8XOG - chains A and B of the 5 polymer chains in the assembly; structure by electron microscopy, 2.90 A resolution.

== Chain A ==
Molecule: Guanine nucleotide-binding protein G(q) subunit alpha-q
Organism: Homo sapiens
Chain sequence (361 residues; each row starts with the number of its first residue; note: 26 numbers in that range are skipped by the numbering (no residue carries them; nothing is unmodelled there)):
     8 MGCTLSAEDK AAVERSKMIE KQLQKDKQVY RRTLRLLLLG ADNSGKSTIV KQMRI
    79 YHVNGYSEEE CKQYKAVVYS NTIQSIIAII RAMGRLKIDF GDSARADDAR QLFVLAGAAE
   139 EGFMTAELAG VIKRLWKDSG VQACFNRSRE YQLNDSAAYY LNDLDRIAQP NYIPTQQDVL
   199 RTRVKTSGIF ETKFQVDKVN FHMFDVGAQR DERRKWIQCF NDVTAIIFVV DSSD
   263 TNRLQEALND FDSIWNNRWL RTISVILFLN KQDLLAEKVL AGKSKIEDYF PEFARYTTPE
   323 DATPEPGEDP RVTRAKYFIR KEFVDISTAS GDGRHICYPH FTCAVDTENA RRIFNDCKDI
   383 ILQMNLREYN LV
Disordered / not traced: 8-14, 79-203, 263

== Chain B ==
Molecule: Guanine nucleotide-binding protein G(I)/G(S)/G(T) subunit beta-1
Organism: Homo sapiens
UniProt: P62873 (GBB1_HUMAN); residue numbers follow UniProt; this construct covers 2-340
Chain sequence (351 residues; numbered -10 to 340; the number before each row is that of its first residue; numbers below 1 keep their minus sign (Met-10 is residue -10)):
   -10 MHHHHHHGSL LQSELDQLRQ EAEQLKNQIR DARKACADAT LSQITNNIDP VGRIQMRTRR
    50 TLRGHLAKIY AMHWGTDSRL LVSASQDGKL IIWDSYTTNK VHAIPLRSSW VMTCAYAPSG
   110 NYVACGGLDN ICSIYNLKTR EGNVRVSREL AGHTGYLSCC RFLDDNQIVT SSGDTTCALW
   170 DIETGQQTTT FTGHTGDVMS LSLAPDTRLF VSGACDASAK LWDVREGMCR QTFTGHESDI
   230 NAICFFPNGN AFATGSDDAT CRLFDLRADQ ELMTYSHDNI ICGITSVSFS KSGRLLLAGY
   290 DDFNCNVWDA LKADRAGVLA GHDNRVSCLG VTDDGMAVAT GSWDSFLKIW N
Disordered / not traced: -10 to 2
Construct notes: initiating methionine (-10); expression tag (-9 to 1)
UniProt features mapped onto this chain:
  - modified residue: Ser2 (N-acetylserine), His266 (Phosphohistidine)
  - natural variant: Leu30 (L30F: In MRD42; uncertain significance), Arg52 (R52G: In MRD42), Gly64 (G64V: In MRD42), Asp76 (D76E: In MRD42; D76G: In MRD42), Gly77 (G77S: In MRD42), Lys78 (K78R: In MRD42), Ile80 (I80N: In MRD42; I80T: In MRD42), His91 (H91R: In MRD42; uncertain significance), Ala92 (A92T: In MRD42), Pro94 (P94S: In MRD42), Leu95 (L95P: In MRD42), Arg96 (R96L: In MRD42), 5 further natural variant entries in UniProt

== How chain A and chain B interact ==
Contacting residue pairs (59; chain A residue first):
  Val20(A) - Asn88(B)
  Ser23(A) - Asn88(B)
  Ser23(A) - Lys89(B)  hydrogen bond (side chain-backbone)
  Ile26(A) - Lys89(B)
  Ile26(A) - Val90(B)
  Ile26(A) - Ala92(B)  hydrophobic
  Glu27(A) - Lys89(B)  salt bridge
  Leu30(A) - Gly53(B)
  Leu30(A) - Leu55(B)
  Leu30(A) - Ile80(B)  hydrophobic
  Leu30(A) - Lys89(B)
  Asp33(A) - Lys78(B)  salt bridge
  Lys34(A) - Leu55(B)
  Tyr37(A) - Leu55(B)  hydrophobic
  Tyr37(A) - Ala56(B)
  Tyr37(A) - Asp76(B)
  Thr204(A) - Asn119(B)
  Thr204(A) - Gly141(B)
  Thr204(A) - His142(B)  hydrogen bond (side chain-backbone)
  Thr204(A) - Thr143(B)
  Ser205(A) - Asp118(B)
  Ser205(A) - Asn119(B)
  Gly206(A) - Leu117(B)
  Gly206(A) - Asp118(B)  hydrogen bond (backbone-backbone)
  Gly206(A) - Asn119(B)
  Ile207(A) - Ser97(B)
  Ile207(A) - Leu117(B)  hydrogen bond (backbone-backbone)
  Phe222(A) - Trp99(B)
  Ala226(A) - Asn119(B)  hydrogen bond (backbone-side chain)
  Ala226(A) - Thr143(B)
  Gln227(A) - Leu117(B)
  Gln227(A) - Asn119(B)  hydrogen bond
  Gln227(A) - Thr143(B)
  Gln227(A) - Gly144(B)
  Gln227(A) - Tyr145(B)  hydrogen bond (side chain-backbone)
  Arg228(A) - Gly162(B)
  Arg228(A) - Asp186(B)  salt bridge
  Arg232(A) - Cys204(B)
  Arg232(A) - Asp228(B)  salt bridge
  Lys233(A) - Tyr145(B)
  Lys233(A) - Met188(B)
  Lys233(A) - Cys204(B)
  Lys233(A) - Asp228(B)  salt bridge
  Lys233(A) - Asn230(B)  hydrogen bond
  Lys233(A) - Asp246(B)  salt bridge
  Trp234(A) - Leu117(B)  hydrophobic
  Gln236(A) - Arg314(B)  hydrogen bond
  Gln236(A) - Trp332(B)
  Cys237(A) - Lys57(B)  hydrogen bond (backbone-side chain)
  Cys237(A) - Gln75(B)  hydrogen bond
  Cys237(A) - Trp99(B)
  Cys237(A) - Met101(B)  hydrophobic
  Phe238(A) - Trp99(B)
  Phe238(A) - Leu117(B)  hydrophobic
  Asn239(A) - Lys57(B)
  Asn239(A) - Trp332(B)
  Asp240(A) - Lys57(B)  salt bridge
  Trp281(A) - Asp290(B)
  Trp281(A) - Arg314(B)
Also at the interface, not in a pair above, chain A (28 interface residues in all): Ala19, Val241, Arg280
Also at the interface, not in a pair above, chain B (39 interface residues in all): Arg52, His91, Ser98, Asp163, Thr184, Gly185

== In short ==
28 residues of chain A and 39 residues of chain B are in contact, with 11 hydrogen bonds and 7 salt bridges.
Polar pairs include Glu27(A)-Lys89(B), Asp33(A)-Lys78(B) and Arg228(A)-Asp186(B).
Chain A is Guanine nucleotide-binding protein G(q) subunit alpha-q and chain B is Guanine nucleotide-binding
protein G(I)/G(S)/G(T) subunit beta-1, both from Homo sapiens; the structure, Cryo-EM structure of
apo-GPR30-Gq complex structure, was determined by electron microscopy (same publication as 8XOF, 8XOH, 8XOI
and 8XOJ).
